PDB entry 4QKJ | X-ray diffraction, 2.75 A resolution | chain A

[Chain A]
Protein: C-type lectin domain family 2 member D
Organism: Homo sapiens
Notes: fragment: extracellular part
UniProt: Q9UHP7 (CLC2D_HUMAN); numbering as in UniProt (aligned over 72-191)
Chain sequence (135 residues; each row starts with the number of its first residue):
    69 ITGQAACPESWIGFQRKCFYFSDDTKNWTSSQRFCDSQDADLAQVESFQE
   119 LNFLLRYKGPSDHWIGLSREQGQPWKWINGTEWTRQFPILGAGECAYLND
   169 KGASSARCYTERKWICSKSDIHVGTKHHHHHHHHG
Disordered / not traced: 69-73, 189-203
Differences from the reference sequence: expression tag (69-71, 192-203); engineered mutation Cys176 (His in Q9UHP7)
UniProt features mapped onto this chain:
  - glycosylation (N-linked (GlcNAc...) asparagine): Asn95, Asn147
Cystine bridges: Cys75-Cys86, Cys103-Cys184, Cys163-Cys176
Covalent attachments: N-acetylglucosamine (NAG) linked to Asn95
What the authors report for this chain:
  - post-translational modification sites: Asn95, Asn147
  - self-association interface (contacts with another copy of this molecule); pairs are residue here / residue on that copy: Gly81-Gly81, Arg101-Asn147, Arg124-Lys126 (hydrogen bond), Cys176-Glu138, Tyr177-Glu138
  - contacts within the chain: Arg124-Tyr125
  - mutagenesis - H176C: increased stability
  - mutagenesis - H176C: increased expression

[Summary]
N-acetylglucosamine is covalently linked to Asn95. From the paper: H176C increases stability; modification
sites Asn95 and Asn147.
Chain A is C-type lectin domain family 2 member D (Homo sapiens); the structure, Glycosylated form of human
LLT1, a ligand for NKR-P1, in this structure forming hexamers, was determined by X-ray diffraction, deposited
together with 4QKG, 4QKH and 4QKI.
